8R1O - chains C and I of the 9 polymer chains in the assembly; structure by electron microscopy, 3.19 A resolution.

Chain C:
Protein: Exoribonuclease-like protein
Organism: Thermochaetoides thermophila DSM 1495
UniProtKB: G0S1P1 (G0S1P1_CHATD); numbering as in UniProt (aligned over 1-357)
Amino-acid sequence (357 residues; row label = number of the first residue in the row):
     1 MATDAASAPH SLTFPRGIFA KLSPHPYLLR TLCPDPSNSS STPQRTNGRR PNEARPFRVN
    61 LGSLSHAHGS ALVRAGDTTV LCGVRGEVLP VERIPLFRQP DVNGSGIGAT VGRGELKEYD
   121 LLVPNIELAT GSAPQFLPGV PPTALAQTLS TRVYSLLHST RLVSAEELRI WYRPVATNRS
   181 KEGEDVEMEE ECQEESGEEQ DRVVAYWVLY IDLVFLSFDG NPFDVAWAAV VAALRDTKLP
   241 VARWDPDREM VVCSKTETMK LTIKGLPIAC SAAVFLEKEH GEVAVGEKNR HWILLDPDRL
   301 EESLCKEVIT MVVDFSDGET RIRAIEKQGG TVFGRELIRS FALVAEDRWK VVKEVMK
Disordered / not traced: 1-12, 103-111, 176-199, 279-287

Chain I:
Protein: Putative exosome 3'->5 protein
Organism: Thermochaetoides thermophila DSM 1495
UniProtKB: G0SE33 (G0SE33_CHATD); residue numbers follow UniProt; this construct covers 1-220
Amino-acid sequence (220 residues; each row starts with the number of its first residue):
     1 MTTTQPTLAL PGQLLGPISK YQPGPGTHVH ESNLYSSLLG TVHVTQPARA PGPVKRLNRI
    61 TPAPTPAELP TISVSAARPA GSAASGLVTG RKREILPEVG NIVLCRVIRI TPRQAVVTIL
   121 VCGDTVLDAE WQGLIRVQDI RATEKDRVKV YESFRPGDIV RAEVISLGDQ ANYYLSTARN
   181 ELGVILATSE AGNTMYPVSW REYRDPITGL TELRKVAKPY
Disordered / not traced: 1-5, 48-67, 77-94, 220

How chain C and chain I interact:
Pairs across the interface (12; chain C residue first):
  Phe14(C) - Ile185(I)  hydrophobic
  Phe14(C) - Leu186(I)  hydrophobic
  Gly17(C) - Val126(I)
  Ile18(C) - Asp124(I)
  Ile18(C) - Val126(I)  hydrophobic
  Lys21(C) - Arg106(I)
  Lys21(C) - Leu127(I)  hydrogen bond (side chain-backbone)
  Lys21(C) - Glu130(I)  salt bridge
  Leu22(C) - Leu120(I)  hydrophobic
  Leu22(C) - Ile159(I)  hydrophobic
  Leu22(C) - Leu186(I)  hydrophobic
  Ser23(C) - Leu186(I)
Also at the interface, not in a pair above, chain I (11 interface residues in all): Leu104, Val121

Overview:
Chain C and chain I form an interface of 6 and 11 residues respectively, with 1 hydrogen bond and 1 salt
bridge. Polar contacts include Lys21(C)-Glu130(I) and Lys21(C)-Leu127(I).
Here chain C is Exoribonuclease-like protein and chain I is Putative exosome 3'->5 protein, both from
Thermochaetoides thermophila DSM 1495. Entry 8R1O (Structure of C. thermophilum RNA exosome core) was
determined by electron microscopy.
